6VNT - chains A and B; structure by X-ray diffraction, 1.25 A resolution.

# Chain A
Protein: Tryptophan synthase alpha chain
Source organism: Salmonella typhimurium (strain LT2 / SGSC1412 / ATCC 700720)
Notes: EC 4.2.1.20
UniProtKB: P00929 (TRPA_SALTY); residue numbers follow UniProt; this construct covers 1-268
Sequence (268 residues; numbered 1 to 268; the number before each row is that of its first residue):
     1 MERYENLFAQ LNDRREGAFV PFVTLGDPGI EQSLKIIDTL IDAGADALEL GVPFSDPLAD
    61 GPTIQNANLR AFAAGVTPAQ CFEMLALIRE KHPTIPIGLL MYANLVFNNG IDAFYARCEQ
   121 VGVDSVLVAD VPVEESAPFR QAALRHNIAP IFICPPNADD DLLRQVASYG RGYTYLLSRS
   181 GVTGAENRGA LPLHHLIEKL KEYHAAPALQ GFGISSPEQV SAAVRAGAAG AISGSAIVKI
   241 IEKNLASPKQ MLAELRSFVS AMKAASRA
Small-molecule neighbours: F9F (2-({[4-(trifluoromethoxy)phenyl]sulfonyl}amino)ethyl dihydrogen phosphate): Phe22, Glu49, Ala59, Asp60, Ile64, Leu100, Leu127, Ala129, Ile153, Tyr175, Leu177, Arg179, Thr183, Gly184, Ala185, Phe212, Gly213, Ile214, Ile232, Ser233, Gly234, Ser235
Curated features (UniProtKB/Swiss-Prot):
  - active site (Proton acceptor): Glu49, Asp60

# Chain B
Protein: Tryptophan synthase beta chain
Source organism: Salmonella typhimurium (strain LT2 / SGSC1412 / ATCC 700720)
Notes: EC 4.2.1.20
UniProtKB: P0A2K1 (TRPB_SALTY); residue numbers follow UniProt; this construct covers 1-397
Sequence (397 residues; row label = number of the first residue in the row):
     1 MTTLLNPYFG EFGGMYVPQI LMPALNQLEE AFVSAQKDPE FQAQFADLLK NYAGRPTALT
    61 KCQNITAGTR TTLYLKREDL LHGGAHKTNQ VLGQALLAKR MGKSEIIAET GAGQHGVASA
   121 LASALLGLKC RIYMGAKDVE RQSPNVFRMR LMGAEVIPVH SGSATLKDAC NEALRDWSGS
   181 YETAHYMLGT AAGPHPYPTI VREFQRMIGE ETKAQILDKE GRLPDAVIAC VGGGSNAIGM
   241 FADFINDTSV GLIGVEPGGH GIETGEHGAP LKHGRVGIYF GMKAPMMQTA DGQIEESYSI
   301 SAGLDFPSVG PQHAYLNSIG RADYVSITDD EALEAFKTLC RHEGIIPALE SSHALAHALK
   361 MMREQPEKEQ LLVVNLSGRG DKDIFTVHDI LKARGEI
Not modelled in the structure: 1, 397
Ion coordination: Na+: Gly232, Glu256, Ser308
Small-molecule neighbours: 0JO (2-{[(E)-{3-hydroxy-2-methyl-5-[(phosphonooxy)methyl]pyridin-4-yl}methylidene]amino}prop-2-enoic acid): Ala85, His86, Lys87, Glu109, Thr110, Gly111, Ala112, Gly113, Gln114, His115, Leu166, Gly189, Thr190, Cys230, Val231, Gly232, Gly233, Gly234, Ser235, Asn236, Ala302, Gly303, Leu304, Ala348, Glu350, Ser351, Ser377, Gly378
Curated features (UniProtKB/Swiss-Prot):
  - modified residue: Lys87 (N6-(pyridoxal phosphate)lysine)

# How chain A and chain B interact
Pairs across the interface (68):
  Pro53(A) - Gln293(B)  hydrogen bond (backbone-side chain)
  Phe54(A) - Gly292(B)
  Phe54(A) - Gln293(B)
  Phe54(A) - Ile294(B)  hydrophobic
  Ser55(A) - Gln293(B)  hydrogen bond (backbone-side chain)
  Ser55(A) - Ile294(B)  hydrogen bond (side chain-backbone)
  Asp56(A) - Lys167(B)  salt bridge
  Asp56(A) - Asn171(B)  hydrogen bond
  Asp56(A) - Tyr279(B)
  Asp56(A) - Ile294(B)
  Pro57(A) - Arg175(B)  hydrogen bond (backbone-side chain)
  Leu58(A) - Pro18(B)  hydrophobic
  Leu58(A) - Leu174(B)  hydrophobic
  Leu58(A) - Arg175(B)
  Asp60(A) - Arg175(B)  hydrogen bond (backbone-side chain)
  Gln65(A) - Arg175(B)  hydrogen bond
  Phe72(A) - Gln293(B)
  Thr77(A) - Asp291(B)
  Pro78(A) - Asp291(B)
  Ala103(A) - Ile278(B)  hydrophobic
  Asn104(A) - Gly277(B)
  Asn104(A) - Ile278(B)  hydrogen bond (side chain-backbone)
  Asn104(A) - Gln288(B)  hydrogen bond
  Asn104(A) - Gly292(B)  hydrogen bond (side chain-backbone)
  Asn104(A) - Ile294(B)
  Leu105(A) - Asp291(B)
  Leu105(A) - Gly292(B)
  Leu105(A) - Gln293(B)
  Phe107(A) - Val276(B)
  Phe107(A) - Ile278(B)  hydrophobic
  Phe107(A) - Lys283(B)
  Asn108(A) - Arg275(B)  hydrogen bond
  Asn108(A) - Gln288(B)
  Asn108(A) - Ala290(B)  hydrogen bond (side chain-backbone)
  Asn108(A) - Asp291(B)  hydrogen bond (side chain-backbone)
  Asn108(A) - Gly292(B)
  Asn109(A) - Arg275(B)
  Asn109(A) - Ala290(B)  hydrogen bond (side chain-backbone)
  Ala129(A) - Pro18(B)
  Asp130(A) - Tyr16(B)
  Asp130(A) - Val17(B)  hydrogen bond (backbone-backbone)
  Asp130(A) - Pro18(B)
  Pro132(A) - Met15(B)
  Pro132(A) - Val17(B)
  Pro132(A) - Gln19(B)
  Pro132(A) - Met22(B)  hydrophobic
  Val133(A) - Gln19(B)  hydrogen bond (backbone-side chain)
  Glu134(A) - Gln19(B)  hydrogen bond
  Glu134(A) - Met22(B)
  Glu135(A) - Tyr8(B)  hydrogen bond
  Glu135(A) - Gly14(B)
  Glu135(A) - Met15(B)  hydrogen bond (side chain-backbone)
  Glu135(A) - Tyr16(B)  hydrogen bond
  Ile153(A) - Gln19(B)
  Pro155(A) - Gln19(B)
  Pro155(A) - Ile20(B)  hydrophobic
  Asn157(A) - Ile20(B)
  Asn157(A) - Pro23(B)
  Asn157(A) - Tyr181(B)  hydrogen bond
  Leu162(A) - Gln19(B)
  Ser180(A) - Ile20(B)
  Ser180(A) - Ser178(B)
  Ser180(A) - Gly179(B)  hydrogen bond (side chain-backbone)
  Ser180(A) - Tyr181(B)
  Gly181(A) - Ser178(B)  hydrogen bond (backbone-backbone)
  Gly181(A) - Gly179(B)
  Val182(A) - Arg175(B)
  Val182(A) - Ser178(B)
Also at the interface, not in a pair above, chain A (35 interface residues in all): Ala59, Val131, Phe139, Pro156, Leu177
Also at the interface, not in a pair above, chain B (33 interface residues in all): Thr2, Ser161, Glu172, Thr289

# Overview
35 residues of chain A and 33 residues of chain B are in contact, with 23 hydrogen bonds and 1 salt bridge.
Polar contacts include Asp56(A)-Lys167(B), Pro53(A)-Gln293(B) and Ser55(A)-Gln293(B). Bound to chain A:
compound F9F. Chain B binds compound 0JO.
Here chain A is Tryptophan synthase alpha chain and chain B is Tryptophan synthase beta chain, both from
Salmonella typhimurium (strain LT2 / SGSC1412 / ATCC 700720). Entry 6VNT (Tryptophan synthase in complex with
inhibitor N-(4'-trifluoromethoxybenzenesulfonyl)-2-amino-1-ethylphosphate (F9F) at the alpha-site,
aminoacrylate at the beta site ...) was determined by X-ray diffraction.
